5KN4 - chains A and B; structure by X-ray diffraction, 1.99 A resolution.

== Chain A (and B) ==
Molecule: Pavine N-methyltransferase
Source organism: Thalictrum flavum subsp. glaucum
Notes: EC 2.1.1.300; chain B of this document is another copy of the same molecule, construct and numbering; everything in this record applies to it too
Reference sequence: C3SBW0 (PNMT_THLFG); numbering as in UniProt (aligned over 1-356)
Chain sequence (397 residues; numbered -40 to 356; the number before each row is that of its first residue; numbers below 1 keep their minus sign (Met-40 is residue -40)):
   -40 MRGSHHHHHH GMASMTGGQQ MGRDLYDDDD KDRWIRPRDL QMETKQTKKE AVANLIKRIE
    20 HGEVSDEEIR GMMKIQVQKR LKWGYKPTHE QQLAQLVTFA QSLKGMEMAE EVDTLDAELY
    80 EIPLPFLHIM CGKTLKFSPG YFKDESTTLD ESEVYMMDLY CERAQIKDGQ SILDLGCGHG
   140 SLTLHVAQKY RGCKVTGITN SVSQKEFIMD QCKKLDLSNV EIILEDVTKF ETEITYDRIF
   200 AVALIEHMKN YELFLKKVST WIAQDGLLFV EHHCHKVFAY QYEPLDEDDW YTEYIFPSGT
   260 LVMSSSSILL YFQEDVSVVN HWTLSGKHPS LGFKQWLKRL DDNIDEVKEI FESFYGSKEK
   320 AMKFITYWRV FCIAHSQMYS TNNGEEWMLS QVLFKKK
Unresolved in the structure: -40 to 11, 69-80, 91-104 (chain B: -40 to 9, 70-80, 91-108, 257)
Construct notes: expression tag (-40 to 0); conflict Asp224 (Tyr in C3SBW0)
Swiss-Prot annotation at these positions:
  - active site: Cys331
  - binding site (S-adenosyl-L-homocysteine): Phe96, Ser97, Gly135, Asn159, Gln163, Asp185, Val186, Val201
  - binding site (S-adenosyl-L-methionine): Phe96, Ser97, Gly135, Asn159, Gln163, Asp185, Val186, Val201
  - binding site ((S)-tetrahydropapaverine): Glu205
  - mutagenesis: Tyr79 (Y79A: Loss of catalytic activity with (S)-reticuline and racemic pavine, but increased catalytic activity with racemic tetrahydropapaverine), Glu80 (E80A: Increased catalytic activity with (S)-reticuline, racemic pavine and racemic tetrahydropapaverine), Glu205 (E205A: Strongly decreased catalytic activity. Over 90% decreased catalytic activity; when associated with A-206), His206 (H206A: Strongly decreased catalytic activity. Over 90% decreased catalytic activity; when associated with A-205)
What the authors report for this chain:
  - catalytic residues: Tyr79, Glu80, Glu205, His206
  - mutagenesis - Y79A, E205A, H206A: decreased catalytic activity on (S)-reticuline
  - mutagenesis - Y79A: decreased catalytic activity on racemic pavine
  - mutagenesis - Y79A: increased catalytic activity on racemic THP
  - mutagenesis - E80A: increased catalytic activity on all three tested substrates
  - mutagenesis - Y79A, E80A: unchanged stability
  - mutagenesis - E205A, E205A/H206A, H206A: decreased stability
  - specificity-determining residues: Leu74 (by similarity / conservation)

== How chain A and chain B interact ==
Residue-residue contacts - 45 pairs, chain A then chain B:
  Thr47(A) - Glu344(B)
  His48(A) - Lys235(B)
  His48(A) - Ser265(B)
  His48(A) - Thr282(B)  hydrogen bond
  His48(A) - Glu344(B)  hydrogen bond (backbone-side chain)
  His48(A) - Met347(B)
  Glu49(A) - Thr282(B)
  Leu52(A) - His280(B)
  Leu52(A) - Trp281(B)
  Leu52(A) - Thr282(B)
  Val56(A) - Asn279(B)
  Val56(A) - His280(B)
  Gln60(A) - Val278(B)  hydrogen bond (side chain-backbone)
  Gln60(A) - Asn279(B)
  Lys235(A) - His48(B)
  Ser265(A) - His48(B)
  Leu269(A) - Leu269(B)  hydrophobic
  Leu269(A) - Tyr270(B)
  Leu269(A) - Gln272(B)  hydrogen bond (backbone-side chain)
  Tyr270(A) - Leu269(B)
  Tyr270(A) - His280(B)  hydrogen bond
  Gln272(A) - Leu269(B)  hydrogen bond (side chain-backbone)
  Gln272(A) - Gln272(B)
  Gln272(A) - Ser276(B)
  Glu273(A) - Ser276(B)
  Glu273(A) - Lys354(B)  salt bridge
  Ser276(A) - Gln272(B)
  Ser276(A) - Glu273(B)
  Asn279(A) - Val56(B)
  His280(A) - Leu52(B)
  His280(A) - Val56(B)
  His280(A) - Tyr270(B)  hydrogen bond
  Trp281(A) - Leu52(B)
  Thr282(A) - His48(B)  hydrogen bond
  Thr282(A) - Glu49(B)
  Thr282(A) - Leu52(B)
  Glu344(A) - Thr47(B)
  Glu344(A) - His48(B)  hydrogen bond (side chain-backbone)
  Met347(A) - His48(B)
  Lys354(A) - Glu273(B)  salt bridge
  Lys356(A) - Gln272(B)  hydrogen bond (side chain-backbone)
  Lys356(A) - Glu273(B)
  Lys356(A) - Val275(B)
  Lys356(A) - Ser276(B)  hydrogen bond
  Lys356(A) - Lys356(B)  hydrogen bond (side chain-backbone)
Other interface residues (no listed pair), chain A (22 interface residues in all): Val277
Other interface residues (no listed pair), chain B (24 interface residues in all): Val277, Leu283

== Overview ==
Chain A and chain B form an interface of 22 and 24 residues respectively; the contacts include 12 hydrogen
bonds and 2 salt bridges. Polar pairs include Glu273(A)-Lys354(B), His48(A)-Thr282(B) and His48(A)-Glu344(B).
From the paper: catalytic residues Tyr79(A), Glu80(A) and Glu205(A) among others; Y79A, E205A and H206A of
chain A reduce catalytic activity on (S)-reticuline; 5 substitutions were tested in all.
Chain A and chain B are both Pavine N-methyltransferase (Thalictrum flavum subsp. glaucum); the structure,
Pavine N-methyltransferase apoenzyme pH 6.0, was determined by X-ray diffraction, deposited together with
5KOC, 5KOK, 5KPC and 5KPG.
